5O84 - chain A; structure by X-ray diffraction, 1.88 A resolution.

# Chain A
Molecule: Glutathione S-transferase U23
Organism: Arabidopsis thaliana
Notes: EC 2.5.1.18
UniProtKB: Q9M9F1 (GSTUN_ARATH); residue numbers follow UniProt; this construct covers 3-218
Amino-acid sequence (216 residues; row label = number of the first residue in the row):
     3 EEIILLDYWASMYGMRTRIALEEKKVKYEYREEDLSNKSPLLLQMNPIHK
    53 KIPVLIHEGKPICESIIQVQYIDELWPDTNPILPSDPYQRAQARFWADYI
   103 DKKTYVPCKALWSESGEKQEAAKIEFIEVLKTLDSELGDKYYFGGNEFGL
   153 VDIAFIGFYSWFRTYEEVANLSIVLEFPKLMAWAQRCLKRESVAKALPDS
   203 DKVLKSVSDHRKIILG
Modified positions: Met14 (S-dioxymethionine; OMT); Met47 (S-oxymethionine; MHO); Cys65 (cysteinesulfonic acid; OCS); Cys110 (S-hydroxycysteine; CSO)
Swiss-Prot annotation at these positions:
  - binding site (glutathione): Asn39, Lys40, Lys53, Ile54, Glu66, Ser67
Reported in the primary citation:
  - post-translational modification sites: Met47, Cys65, Cys110
  - conformationally variable residues (helix shift): Cys110

# In short
Curated annotation (UniProt) lists 6 glutathione-binding residues. From the paper: modification sites Met47,
Cys65 and Cys110; conformational variability at Cys110.
Chain A is Glutathione S-transferase U23 (Arabidopsis thaliana); the structure, Glutathione S-transferase Tau
23 (partially oxidized), was determined by X-ray diffraction (same publication as 6EP6 and 6EP7).
